6LI0 - chain A; structure by X-ray diffraction, 2.20 A resolution.

[Chain A]
Molecule: Chimera of G-protein coupled receptor 52 and Flavodoxin
Source organism: Homo sapiens
UniProt: chimeric construct of Q9Y2T5, P00323: residues 17-236 from Q9Y2T5 (GPR52_HUMAN) positions 17-236 (same numbers); residues 1003-1148 from P00323 positions 3-148 (UniProt number = residue number - 1000); residues 261-340 from Q9Y2T5 (GPR52_HUMAN) positions 261-340 (same numbers)
Amino-acid sequence (468 residues; numbered 16 to 360; the number before each row is that of its first residue):
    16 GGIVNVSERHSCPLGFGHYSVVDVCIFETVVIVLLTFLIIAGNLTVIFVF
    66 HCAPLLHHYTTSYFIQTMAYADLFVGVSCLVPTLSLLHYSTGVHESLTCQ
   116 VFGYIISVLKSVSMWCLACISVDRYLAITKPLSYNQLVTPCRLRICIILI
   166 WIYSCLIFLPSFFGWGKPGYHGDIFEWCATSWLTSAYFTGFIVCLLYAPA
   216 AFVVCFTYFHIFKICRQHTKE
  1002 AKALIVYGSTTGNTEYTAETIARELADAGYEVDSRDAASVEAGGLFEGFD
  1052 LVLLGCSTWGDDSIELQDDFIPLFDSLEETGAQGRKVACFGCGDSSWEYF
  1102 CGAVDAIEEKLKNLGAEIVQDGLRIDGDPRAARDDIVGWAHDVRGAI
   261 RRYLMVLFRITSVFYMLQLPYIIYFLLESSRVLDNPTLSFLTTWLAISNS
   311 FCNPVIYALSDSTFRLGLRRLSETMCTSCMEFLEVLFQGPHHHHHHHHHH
Unresolved in the structure: 16-20, 339-360
Sequence notes: expression tag (16, 341-360); engineered mutation Trp-130 (Ala in Q9Y2T5), Leu-264 (Ala in Q9Y2T5), Gln-278 (Trp in Q9Y2T5), Pro-314 (Cys in Q9Y2T5), Ala-318 (Ser in Q9Y2T5), Asp-321 (Asn in Q9Y2T5), Thr-323 (Val in Q9Y2T5), Trp-1098 (Tyr98 in P00323); linker (1002)
Disulfide bonds: Cys-27/Cys-40, Cys-114/Cys-193
Ligand contacts:
  - EN6 (N-(2-hydroxyethyl)-5-(hydroxymethyl)-3-methyl-1-[2-[[3-(trifluoromethyl)phenyl]methyl]-1-benzothiophen-7-yl]pyrazole-4-carboxamide): Pro-28, Tyr-34, Ser-35, Asp-38, Val-39, Cys-40, Glu-43, Thr-44, Ile-47, Cys-94, Leu-101, Phe-117, Tyr-185, His-186, Asp-188, Ile-189, Phe-190, Glu-191, Ala-194, Pro-296, Ser-299, Phe-300, Thr-303, Trp-304, Ile-307
  - citrate anion (FLC): Arg-261, Arg-262, Met-265, Arg-269, Gly-1146
  - FMN (flavin mononucleotide): Gly-1009, Ser-1010, Thr-1011, Thr-1012, Gly-1013, Asn-1014, Thr-1015, Ser-1058, Thr-1059, Trp-1060, Gly-1061, Asp-1062, Ser-1064, Gln-1068, Cys-1093, Gly-1094, Asp-1095, Trp-1098, Tyr-1100, Phe-1101, Cys-1102

[In short]
Chain A binds compound EN6, flavin mononucleotide and citrate anion.
Chain A is Chimera of G-protein coupled receptor 52 and Flavodoxin (Homo sapiens); the structure, Crystal
structure of GPR52 in complex with agonist c17, was determined by X-ray diffraction, deposited together with
6LI1, 6LI2 and 6LI3.
